PDB entry 3KET | X-ray diffraction, 2.40 A resolution | chains A and B of the 3 polymer chains in the assembly

# Chain A
Name: Redox-sensing transcriptional repressor rex
Source organism: Streptococcus agalactiae serogroup III
UniProtKB: Q8E565 (REX_STRA3); numbering as in UniProt (aligned over 1-212)
Sequence (212 residues; each row starts with the number of its first residue):
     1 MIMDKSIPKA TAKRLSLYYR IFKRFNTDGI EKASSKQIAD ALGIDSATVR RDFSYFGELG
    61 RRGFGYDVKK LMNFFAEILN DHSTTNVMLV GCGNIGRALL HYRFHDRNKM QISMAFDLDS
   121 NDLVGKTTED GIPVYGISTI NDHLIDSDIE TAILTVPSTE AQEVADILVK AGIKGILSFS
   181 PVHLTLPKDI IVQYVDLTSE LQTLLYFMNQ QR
Disordered / not traced: 1-5, 211-212
Small-molecule neighbours:
  - Mg2+ (MG): Arg20, Tyr102, Arg107, Pro181, Thr198
  - NAD (nicotinamide-adenine-dinucleotide): Val90, Gly91, Cys92, Gly93, Asn94, Ile95, Gly96, Ala98, Leu99, Tyr102, Phe104, Asp117, Leu118, Asn121, Ile137, Thr155, Val156, Pro157, Ser158, Glu160, Val164, Phe179, Ser180, Pro181, Leu197, Thr198
Curated features (UniProtKB/Swiss-Prot):
  - DNA-binding region: Leu17 to Phe56 (H-T-H motif)
  - binding site (NAD(+)): Gly91 to Gly96
Reported in the primary citation:
  - binding site for the 11-nt DNA strand (chain B): Ser34, Ser35, Ala47, Arg50, Arg51, Ser54, Tyr66
  - binding site for the 11-nt DNA strand: Pro8, Lys9, Ala10, Arg14, Asp45, Ala47, Thr48
  - specificity-determining residues: Arg50, Arg51

# Chain B
Molecule: 11-nt DNA strand
Sequence (11 nucleotides; each row starts with the number of its first residue):
     1 AATTGTGAAA T

# Interface between chain A and chain B
Contacting residue pairs (27):
  Ser34(A) with DT4(B), phosphate contact
  Ser35(A) with DT4(B), hydrogen bond to the phosphate
  Arg50(A) with DT4(B), salt bridge to the phosphate; DG5(B), hydrogen bond to the base; DT6(B), base contact
  Arg51(A) with DT6(B), base contact; DG7(B), hydrogen bond to the base; DA8(B), base contact
  Ser54(A) with DT6(B), phosphate contact
  Glu58(A) with DG5(B), phosphate contact; DT6(B), phosphate contact
  Leu59(A) with DG5(B), hydrogen bond to the phosphate
  Gly60(A) with DT4(B), phosphate contact; DG5(B), hydrogen bond to the phosphate
  Arg61(A) with DT4(B), sugar contact
  Arg62(A) with DT3(B), base contact; DT4(B), base contact; DG5(B), sugar contact
  Gly63(A) with DA1(B), sugar contact; DA2(B), base contact; DT3(B), hydrogen bond to the base
  Phe64(A) with DA1(B), sugar contact; DT3(B), sugar contact
  Gly65(A) with DT3(B), phosphate contact; DT4(B), phosphate contact
  Tyr66(A) with DT4(B), phosphate contact; DG5(B), hydrogen bond to the phosphate
Also at the interface, not in a pair above, chain A (15 interface residues in all): Ala33

# Overview
The interface between chain A and chain B involves 15 residues on one side and 8 on the other, with 7 hydrogen
bonds and 1 salt bridge. Polar pairs include Arg50(A)-DG5(B), Arg51(A)-DG7(B) and Gly63(A)-DT3(B). The paper
reports a binding site for the 11-nt DNA strand (chain B) at Ser34(A), Ser35(A) and Ala47(A) among others; a
binding site for the 11-nt DNA strand at Pro8(A), Lys9(A) and Ala10(A) among others.
Here chain A is Redox-sensing transcriptional repressor rex (Streptococcus agalactiae serogroup III) and chain
B is an 11-nt DNA strand. Entry 3KET (Crystal structure of a Rex-family transcriptional regulatory protein
from Streptococcus agalactiae bound to a palindromic operator) was determined by X-ray diffraction (same
publication as 3KEQ).
